7TCH - chains B and C of the 3 polymer chains in the assembly; structure by electron microscopy, 3.70 A resolution.

== Chain B (and C) ==
Molecule: Bacitracin export ATP-binding protein BceA
Source organism: Bacillus subtilis subsp. subtilis str. 168
Notes: chain C of this document is another copy of the same molecule, construct and numbering; everything in this record applies to it too
UniProt: O34697 (BCEA_BACSU); residues 2-253 here = UniProt positions 2-253
Sequence (261 residues; numbered -7 to 253; the number before each row is that of its first residue; numbers below 1 keep their minus sign (Met-7 is residue -7)):
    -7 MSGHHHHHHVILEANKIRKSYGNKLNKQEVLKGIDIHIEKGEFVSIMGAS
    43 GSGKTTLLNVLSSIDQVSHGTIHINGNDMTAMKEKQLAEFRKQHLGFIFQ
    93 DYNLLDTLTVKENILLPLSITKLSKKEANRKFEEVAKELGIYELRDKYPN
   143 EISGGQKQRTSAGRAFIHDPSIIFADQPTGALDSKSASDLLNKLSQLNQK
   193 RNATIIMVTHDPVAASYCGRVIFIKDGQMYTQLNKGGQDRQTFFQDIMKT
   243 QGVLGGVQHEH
Disordered / not traced: -7 to 1, 247-253
Sequence notes: expression tag (-7 to 1); engineered mutation Gln169 (Glu in O34697)
Ligand contacts:
  - ATP (adenosine-5'-triphosphate), molecule 1: Tyr13, Gln20, Val22, Ser42, Gly43, Ser44, Gly45, Lys46, Thr47, Thr48, Gln92, Gln169, His202
  - ATP, molecule 2: Lys139, Asn142, Glu143, Ile144, Ser145, Gly146, Gly147, Gln148
What the authors report for this chain:
  - mutagenesis - E169Q: abolished catalytic activity

== Interface between chain B and chain C ==
Pairs across the interface (9; chain B residue first):
  Gln20(B) - Lys139(C)
  Ala41(B) - Asp175(C)
  Ser42(B) - Arg151(C)  hydrogen bond
  Ser42(B) - Asp175(C)
  Lys139(B) - Gln20(C)
  Arg151(B) - Ser42(C)
  Gly172(B) - Gly172(C)
  Asp175(B) - Ala41(C)
  Asp175(B) - Ser42(C)
Also at the interface, not in a pair above, chain B (12 interface residues in all): Gln92, Ala173, Leu174, Ser176, His202
Also at the interface, not in a pair above, chain C (14 interface residues in all): Gln92, Gly146, Gln169, Ala173, Leu174, His202, Gln243

== Summary ==
The interface between chain B and chain C involves 12 residues on one side and 14 on the other, with 1
hydrogen bond. The hydrogen-bonded pair is Ser42(B)-Arg151(C). Ligands of chain B: ATP. From the paper: E169Q
of chain B abolishes catalytic activity.
Chain B and chain C are both Bacitracin export ATP-binding protein BceA (Bacillus subtilis subsp. subtilis
str. 168); the structure, BceAB E169Q variant ATP-bound conformation, was determined by electron microscopy,
deposited together with 7TCG.
